Entry 1T9A (X-ray diffraction, 2.59 A resolution); this record covers chains A and B.

[Chain A (and B)]
Name: Acetolactate synthase, mitochondrial
From: Saccharomyces cerevisiae
Notes: EC 2.2.1.6; fragment: Catalytic Subunit; chain B of this document is another copy of the same molecule, construct and numbering; everything in this record applies to it too
UniProt: P07342 (ILVB_YEAST); residue numbers follow UniProt; this construct covers 58-687
Sequence (677 residues; numbered 11 to 687; the number before each row is that of its first residue):
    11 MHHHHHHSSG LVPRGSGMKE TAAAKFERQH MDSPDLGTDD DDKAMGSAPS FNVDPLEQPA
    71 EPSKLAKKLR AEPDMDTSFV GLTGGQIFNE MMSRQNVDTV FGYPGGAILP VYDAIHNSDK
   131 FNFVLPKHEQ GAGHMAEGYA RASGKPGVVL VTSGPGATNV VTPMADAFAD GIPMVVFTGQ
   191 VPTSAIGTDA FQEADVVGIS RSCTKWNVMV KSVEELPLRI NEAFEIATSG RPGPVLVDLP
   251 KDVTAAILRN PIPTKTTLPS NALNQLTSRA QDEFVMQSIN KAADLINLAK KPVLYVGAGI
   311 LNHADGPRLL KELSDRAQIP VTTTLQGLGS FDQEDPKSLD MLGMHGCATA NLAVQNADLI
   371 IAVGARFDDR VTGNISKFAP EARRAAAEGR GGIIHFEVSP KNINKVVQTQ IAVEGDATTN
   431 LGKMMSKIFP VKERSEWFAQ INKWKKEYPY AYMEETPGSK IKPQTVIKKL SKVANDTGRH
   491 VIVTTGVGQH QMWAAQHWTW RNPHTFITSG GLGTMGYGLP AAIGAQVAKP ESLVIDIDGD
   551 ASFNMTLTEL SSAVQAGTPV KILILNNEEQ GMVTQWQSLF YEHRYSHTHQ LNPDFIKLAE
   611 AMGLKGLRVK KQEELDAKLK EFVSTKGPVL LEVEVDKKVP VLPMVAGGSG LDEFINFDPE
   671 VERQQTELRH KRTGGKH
Not modelled in the structure: 11-83, 270-276 (chain B: 11-83, 270-280)
Sequence notes: cloning artifact (11-57)
Curated features (UniProtKB/Swiss-Prot):
  - binding site (thiamine diphosphate): Glu139
  - binding site (FAD): Arg241
  - binding site (Mg(2+)): Asp550, Asn577, Glu579
Bound ions: K+: Gln343, Asp350, Gln506, Trp508; Mg2+: Asp550, Asn577, Glu579 (together with propyl trihydrogen diphosphate)
Residues lining bound ligands:
  - tribenuron methyl (1TB; methyl 2-[4-methoxy-6-methyl-1,3,5-trazin-2-yl(methyl)carbamoylsulfamoyl]benzoate), molecule 1: Gly116, Ala117, Leu119, Ser163, Gln190, Val191, Pro192, Ala195, Ala200, Phe201, Gln202, Lys251
  - tribenuron methyl (1TB), molecule 2: Met354, Asp379, Arg380, Met582, Val583, Trp586
  - FAD (flavin-adenine dinucleotide): Ala179, Asp180, Arg241, Pro242, Gly307, Ala308, Gly309, Asn312, Thr334, Leu335, Gln336, Met351, Leu352, Gly353, Met354, His355, Gly356, Gly374, Ala375, Arg376, Asp378, Arg380, Val381, Phe406, Glu407, Val408, Ser409, Asn412, Gly425, Asp426, Ala427, Val497, Gly498, Gln501, Met502, Ser519, Gly520, Gly521, Gly523, Met582
  - propyl trihydrogen diphosphate (P23): Val497, Gly498, Gln499, His500, Met525, Gly549, Asp550, Ala551, Ser552, Asn577, Glu579, Gln580, Gly581, Met582
  - YF3 (2-{[(4-amino-2-methylpyrimidin-5-yl)methyl]amino}propane-1-thiol): Tyr113, Pro114, Gly115, Glu139, Thr162, Pro165, Gly166, Asn169, Gln202
  - YF4 (5-{[ethyl(methyl)amino]methyl}-2-methyl-5,6-dihydropyrimidin-4-amine): Val497, Gly523, Thr524, Met525, Met555, Gln580, Met582, Val583
From the paper describing this entry:
  - binding site for tribenuron methyl: Gly116, Pro192, Ala200, Arg380, Val583, Trp586
  - mutagenesis - A200V, W586L: decreased binding to tribenuron methyl (citing earlier work)

[How chain A and chain B interact]
Residue-residue contacts (120):
  Tyr113(A) - Met525(B)
  Tyr113(A) - Ala551(B)
  Tyr113(A) - Met555(B)  hydrophobic
  Tyr113(A) - Gln580(B)
  Pro114(A) - Gln580(B)
  Pro114(A) - His597(B)
  Leu119(A) - Val583(B)  hydrophobic
  Leu119(A) - Gln587(B)
  Leu119(A) - Tyr591(B)
  Pro120(A) - Tyr591(B)
  Tyr122(A) - Ser596(B)  hydrogen bond (backbone-side chain)
  Tyr122(A) - His597(B)
  Asp123(A) - Tyr591(B)
  Asp123(A) - Arg594(B)  salt bridge
  His126(A) - Arg594(B)
  His126(A) - Tyr595(B)
  His126(A) - Ser596(B)
  Phe133(A) - His597(B)
  Leu135(A) - His597(B)
  Lys137(A) - Asn554(B)
  Lys137(A) - Met555(B)
  Lys137(A) - Gln600(B)
  Lys137(A) - Leu601(B)  hydrogen bond (side chain-backbone)
  His138(A) - Gln140(B)  hydrogen bond
  His138(A) - Met555(B)
  Glu139(A) - Met555(B)
  Gln140(A) - His138(B)  hydrogen bond
  Gly164(A) - Leu522(B)
  Pro165(A) - Leu522(B)
  Pro165(A) - Gly523(B)
  Pro165(A) - Thr524(B)
  Thr168(A) - Thr172(B)  hydrogen bond
  Asn169(A) - Thr172(B)  hydrogen bond
  Thr172(A) - Thr168(B)  hydrogen bond
  Thr172(A) - Asn169(B)  hydrogen bond
  Thr198(A) - Lys415(B)
  Asp199(A) - Arg376(B)  hydrogen bond (backbone-side chain)
  Asp199(A) - Lys415(B)  salt bridge
  Ala200(A) - Asp379(B)
  Phe201(A) - Asp379(B)  hydrogen bond (backbone-side chain)
  Phe201(A) - Arg380(B)
  Phe201(A) - Gly520(B)
  Phe201(A) - Gly521(B)
  Gln202(A) - Gly521(B)  hydrogen bond (backbone-backbone)
  Gln202(A) - Leu522(B)  hydrogen bond (side chain-backbone)
  Gln202(A) - Gly523(B)  hydrogen bond (side chain-backbone)
  Asp205(A) - Ser212(B)
  Ile209(A) - Ile209(B)  hydrophobic
  Ile209(A) - Ser212(B)
  Ser212(A) - Asp205(B)
  Ser212(A) - Ile209(B)
  Arg376(A) - Asp199(B)  hydrogen bond (side chain-backbone)
  Asp379(A) - Ala200(B)
  Asp379(A) - Phe201(B)  hydrogen bond (side chain-backbone)
  Arg380(A) - Phe201(B)
  Lys415(A) - Thr198(B)
  Lys415(A) - Asp199(B)  salt bridge
  Gly520(A) - Phe201(B)
  Gly521(A) - Phe201(B)
  Gly521(A) - Gln202(B)  hydrogen bond (backbone-backbone)
  Leu522(A) - Gly164(B)
  Leu522(A) - Pro165(B)
  Leu522(A) - Gln202(B)
  Gly523(A) - Pro165(B)
  Gly523(A) - Gln202(B)
  Thr524(A) - Pro165(B)
  Met525(A) - Tyr113(B)
  Ala551(A) - Tyr113(B)
  Asn554(A) - Lys137(B)
  Asn554(A) - Thr558(B)  hydrogen bond (backbone-side chain)
  Met555(A) - Tyr113(B)  hydrophobic
  Met555(A) - Lys137(B)
  Met555(A) - His138(B)
  Met555(A) - Glu139(B)
  Leu557(A) - Leu557(B)  hydrophobic
  Leu557(A) - Thr558(B)
  Leu557(A) - Met612(B)  hydrophobic
  Thr558(A) - Asn554(B)  hydrogen bond (side chain-backbone)
  Thr558(A) - Leu557(B)
  Ser561(A) - Leu601(B)
  Val564(A) - Leu601(B)  hydrophobic
  Gln565(A) - His599(B)  hydrogen bond (side chain-backbone)
  Gln565(A) - Leu601(B)  hydrogen bond (side chain-backbone)
  Gln580(A) - Tyr113(B)
  Gln580(A) - Pro114(B)
  Val583(A) - Leu119(B)  hydrophobic
  Trp586(A) - Leu119(B)  hydrophobic
  Tyr591(A) - Leu119(B)
  Tyr591(A) - Pro120(B)
  Tyr591(A) - Asp123(B)
  Arg594(A) - Asp123(B)  salt bridge
  Arg594(A) - His126(B)
  Tyr595(A) - His126(B)
  Ser596(A) - Tyr122(B)  hydrogen bond (side chain-backbone)
  Ser596(A) - His126(B)
  His597(A) - Pro114(B)
  His597(A) - Tyr122(B)
  His597(A) - Phe133(B)
  His597(A) - Leu135(B)
  Thr598(A) - Pro114(B)
  His599(A) - Leu135(B)
  His599(A) - Gln565(B)  hydrogen bond (backbone-side chain)
  Gln600(A) - Leu135(B)
  Gln600(A) - Lys137(B)
  Gln600(A) - Gln565(B)
  Leu601(A) - Lys137(B)  hydrogen bond (backbone-side chain)
  Leu601(A) - Ser561(B)
  Leu601(A) - Val564(B)  hydrophobic
  Leu601(A) - Gln565(B)  hydrogen bond (backbone-side chain)
  Pro603(A) - Ala611(B)
  Pro603(A) - Met612(B)  hydrophobic
  Asp604(A) - Ala611(B)  hydrogen bond (backbone-backbone)
  Lys607(A) - Ala611(B)
  Leu608(A) - Leu608(B)  hydrophobic
  Leu608(A) - Ala611(B)
  Ala611(A) - Pro603(B)
  Ala611(A) - Asp604(B)  hydrogen bond (backbone-backbone)
  Ala611(A) - Lys607(B)
  Ala611(A) - Leu608(B)
  Met612(A) - Pro603(B)  hydrophobic
Interface residues without a listed pair, chain A (70 interface residues in all): Gly115, Ile125, Val171, Ala175, Glu203, Lys251, Asn412, Gln587
Interface residues without a listed pair, chain B (70 interface residues in all): Ile125, Val171, Ala175, Glu203, Lys251, Asn412, Trp586, Thr598, Asn602

[Overview]
Chain A and chain B each contribute 70 residues to their interface; the contacts include 26 hydrogen bonds and
4 salt bridges. Among the polar pairs are Asp123(A)-Arg594(B), Asp199(A)-Lys415(B) and Tyr122(A)-Ser596(B).
The paper reports a binding site for tribenuron methyl at Gly116(A), Pro192(A) and Ala200(A) among others;
A200V and W586L of chain A reduce binding to tribenuron methyl.
Both chains are Acetolactate synthase, mitochondrial (Saccharomyces cerevisiae). Entry 1T9A (Crystal structure
of yeast acetohydroxyacid synthase in complex with a sulfonylurea herbicide, tribenuron methyl) was determined
by X-ray diffraction (same publication as 1T9B, 1T9C and 1T9D).
